Entry 6TVQ (X-ray diffraction, 1.45 A resolution); this record covers chains AaA and BBB.

[Chain AaA]
Protein: Env polyprotein (Fragment)
UniProtKB: C7F3P9 (C7F3P9_9HIV1); residues 602-639 here correspond to UniProt positions 9-46 (UniProt number = residue number - 593)
Chain sequence (40 residues; each row starts with the number of its first residue):
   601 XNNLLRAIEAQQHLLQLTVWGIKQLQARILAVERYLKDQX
Modified positions: ACE (acetyl group) at position 601; NH2 (amino group) at position 640
Differences from the reference sequence: acetylation (601); amidation (640)

[Chain BBB]
Protein: Envelope glycoprotein gp160
UniProtKB: Q6TAQ1 (Q6TAQ1_9HIV1); residues 620-650 here correspond to UniProt positions 616-646 (UniProt number = residue number - 4)
Chain sequence (31 residues; each row starts with the number of its first residue):
   620 EQIWNNMTWMEWDREINNYTSLIHSLIEESQ
Disordered / not traced: 620-623, 649-650
From the paper describing this entry:
  - contacts within the chain: M626-W631 (hydrophobic contact)

[How chain AaA and chain BBB interact]
Residue-residue contacts (12; chain AaA residue first):
  I608(AaA) - I646(BBB)  hydrophobic
  E609(AaA) - I646(BBB)
  Q612(AaA) - T639(BBB)
  Q612(AaA) - I642(BBB)
  Q612(AaA) - H643(BBB)
  Q616(AaA) - T639(BBB)
  Q616(AaA) - H643(BBB)  hydrogen bond
  I622(AaA) - W628(BBB)  hydrophobic
  I622(AaA) - W631(BBB)  hydrophobic
  K623(AaA) - W631(BBB)
  K623(AaA) - D632(BBB)  salt bridge
  Q626(AaA) - W628(BBB)
Other interface residues (no listed pair), chain AaA (9 interface residues in all): L605, V619
Other interface residues (no listed pair), chain BBB (8 interface residues in all): I635
The authors on this interface:
  - interface residues, chain BBB: W628(BBB)

[Overview]
9 residues of chain AaA face 8 of chain BBB across their interface, with 1 hydrogen bond and 1 salt bridge.
Polar pairs include K623(AaA)-D632(BBB) and Q616(AaA)-H643(BBB). The paper reports the interface residue
W628(BBB); contacts within the chain involving M626(BBB) and W631(BBB).
Here chain AaA is Env polyprotein (Fragment) and chain BBB is Envelope glycoprotein gp160. Entry 6TVQ
(Structure of native gp41 derived peptide fusion inhibitor) was determined by X-ray diffraction, deposited
together with 6TVU and 6TVW.
